8Q7N - chains N and 4 of the 21 polymer chains in the assembly; structure by electron microscopy, 3.10 A resolution.

Chain N:
Molecule: Pre-mRNA-processing factor 6
Organism: Homo sapiens
Reference sequence: O94906 (PRP6_HUMAN); residue numbers follow UniProt; this construct covers 1-941
Amino-acid sequence (941 residues; row label = number of the first residue in the row):
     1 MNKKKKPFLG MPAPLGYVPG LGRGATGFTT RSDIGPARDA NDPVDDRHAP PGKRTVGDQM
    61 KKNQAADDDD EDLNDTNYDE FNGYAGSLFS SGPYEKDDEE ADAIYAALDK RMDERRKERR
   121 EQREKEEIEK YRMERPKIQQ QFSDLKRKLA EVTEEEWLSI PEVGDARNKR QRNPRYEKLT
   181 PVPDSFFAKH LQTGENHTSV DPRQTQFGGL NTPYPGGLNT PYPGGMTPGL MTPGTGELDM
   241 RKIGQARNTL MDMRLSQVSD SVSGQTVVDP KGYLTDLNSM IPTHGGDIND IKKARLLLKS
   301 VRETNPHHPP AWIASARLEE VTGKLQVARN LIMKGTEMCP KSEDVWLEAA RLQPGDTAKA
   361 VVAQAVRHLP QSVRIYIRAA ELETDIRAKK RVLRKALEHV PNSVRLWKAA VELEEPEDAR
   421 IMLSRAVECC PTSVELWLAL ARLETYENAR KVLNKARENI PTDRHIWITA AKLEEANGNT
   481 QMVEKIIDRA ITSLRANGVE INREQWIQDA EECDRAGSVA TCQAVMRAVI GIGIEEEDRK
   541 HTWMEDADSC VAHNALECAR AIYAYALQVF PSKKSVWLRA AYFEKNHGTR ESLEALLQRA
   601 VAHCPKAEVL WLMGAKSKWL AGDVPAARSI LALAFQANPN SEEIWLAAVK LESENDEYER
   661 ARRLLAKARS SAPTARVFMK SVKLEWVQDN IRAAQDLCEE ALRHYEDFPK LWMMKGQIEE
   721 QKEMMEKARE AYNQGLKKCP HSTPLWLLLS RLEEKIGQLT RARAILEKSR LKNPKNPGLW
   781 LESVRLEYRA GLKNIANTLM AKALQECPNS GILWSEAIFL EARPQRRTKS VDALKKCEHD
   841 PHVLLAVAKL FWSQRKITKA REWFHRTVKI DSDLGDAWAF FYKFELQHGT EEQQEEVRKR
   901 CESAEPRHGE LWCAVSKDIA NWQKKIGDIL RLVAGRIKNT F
Not modelled in the structure: 1-7, 38-135, 209-246, 258-264
UniProt features mapped onto this chain:
  - modified residue: Ser143 (Phosphoserine), Thr180 (Phosphothreonine), Thr266 (Phosphothreonine), Thr275 (Phosphothreonine), Ser279 (Phosphoserine)
  - natural variant: Asn477 (N477S: Found in a family with neuronal ceroid lipofuscinosis carrying a causative mutation in DNAJC5; uncertain significance), Arg729 (R729W: In RP60)

Chain 4:
Molecule: U4 snRNA
Organism: Homo sapiens
Sequence (145 nucleotides; each row starts with the number of its first residue):
     1 AGCUUUGCGC AGUGGCAGUA UCGUAGCCAA UGAGGUUUAU CCGAGGCGCG AUUAUUGCUA
    61 AUUGAAAACU UUUCCCAAUA CCCCGCCGUG ACGACUUGCA AUAUAGUCGG CAUUGGCAAU
   121 UUUUGACAGU CUCUACGGAG ACUGG
Not modelled in the structure: 63-67, 82-145

Interface between chain N and chain 4:
Pairs across the interface (18):
  Arg167(N) - C49(4)  phosphate contact
  Asn168(N) - G48(4)  hydrogen bond to the phosphate
  Asn168(N) - C49(4)  phosphate contact
  Lys169(N) - C49(4)  hydrogen bond to the phosphate
  Lys169(N) - G50(4)  base contact
  Arg172(N) - C49(4)  salt bridge to the phosphate
  Arg172(N) - G50(4)  salt bridge to the phosphate
  Arg175(N) - U52(4)  hydrogen bond to the base
  Arg175(N) - A54(4)  base contact
  Tyr176(N) - U19(4)  base contact
  Tyr176(N) - A54(4)  hydrogen bond to the base
  Glu177(N) - U19(4)  base contact
  Lys178(N) - U19(4)  salt bridge to the phosphate
  Lys178(N) - A54(4)  base contact
  Gln825(N) - U40(4)  sugar contact
  Arg826(N) - U40(4)  hydrogen bond to the sugar
  Arg826(N) - C41(4)  phosphate contact
  Lys829(N) - C41(4)  phosphate contact
Other interface residues (no listed pair), chain 4 (10 interface residues in all): G18, A20

Overview:
11 residues of chain N and 10 residues of chain 4 are in contact; the contacts include 5 hydrogen bonds and 3
salt bridges. Polar pairs include Arg175(N)-U52(4), Tyr176(N)-A54(4) and Arg826(N)-U40(4).
Here chain N is Pre-mRNA-processing factor 6 and chain 4 is U4 snRNA, both from Homo sapiens. Entry 8Q7N
(cryo-EM structure of the human spliceosomal B complex protomer (tri-snRNP core region)) was determined by
electron microscopy.
